3HHZ - chains N and R of the 11 polymer chains in the assembly; structure by X-ray diffraction, 3.50 A resolution.

Chain N:
Protein: Nucleoprotein
From: Vesicular stomatitis Indiana virus
UniProtKB: Q77E03 (NCAP_VSIVN); residue numbers follow UniProt; this construct covers 2-422
Sequence (421 residues; numbered 2 to 422; the number before each row is that of its first residue):
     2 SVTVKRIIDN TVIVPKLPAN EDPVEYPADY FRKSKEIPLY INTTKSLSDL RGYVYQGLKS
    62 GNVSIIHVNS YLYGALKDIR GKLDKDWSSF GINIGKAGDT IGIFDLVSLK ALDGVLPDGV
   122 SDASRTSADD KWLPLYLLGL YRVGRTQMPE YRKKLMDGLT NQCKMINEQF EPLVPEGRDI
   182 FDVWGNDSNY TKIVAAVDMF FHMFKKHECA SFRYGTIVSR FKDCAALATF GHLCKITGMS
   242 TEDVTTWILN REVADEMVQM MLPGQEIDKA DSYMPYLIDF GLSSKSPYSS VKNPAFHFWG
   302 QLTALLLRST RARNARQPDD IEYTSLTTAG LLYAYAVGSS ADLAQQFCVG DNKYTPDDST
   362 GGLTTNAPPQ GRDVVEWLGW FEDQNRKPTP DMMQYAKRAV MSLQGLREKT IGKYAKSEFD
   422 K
UniProt features mapped onto this chain:
  - binding site (RNA): Arg143, Tyr152, Lys206, Arg214, Lys286, Arg317, Arg408
  - mutagenesis: Ser290 (S290W: Loss of RNA-binding)

Chain R:
Molecule: 45-nt RNA strand
From: Escherichia coli
Sequence (45 nucleotides; row label = number of the first residue in the row):
     1 UUUUUUUUUU UUUUUUUUUU UUUUUUUUUU UUUUUUUUUU UUUUU

How chain N and chain R interact:
Residue-residue contacts (30; chain N residue first):
  Asp23(N) with U36(R), base contact
  Arg143(N) with U44(R), salt bridge to the phosphate; U45(R), salt bridge to the phosphate
  Arg146(N) with U43(R), hydrogen bond to the base; U44(R), hydrogen bond to the base
  Met149(N) with U42(R), sugar contact
  Lys155(N) with U44(R), salt bridge to the phosphate
  Ile218(N) with U44(R), base contact
  Val219(N) with U44(R), base contact
  Asp224(N) with U38(R), hydrogen bond to the sugar; U39(R), phosphate contact; U40(R), phosphate contact
  Cys225(N) with U40(R), hydrogen bond to the phosphate
  Ala226(N) with U40(R), hydrogen bond to the phosphate; U41(R), phosphate contact
  Ser285(N) with U38(R), hydrogen bond to the sugar
  Lys286(N) with U39(R), phosphate contact
  Ser287(N) with U39(R), phosphate contact
  Ser290(N) with U39(R), hydrogen bond to the phosphate; U40(R), phosphate contact
  Ser291(N) with U40(R), hydrogen bond to the phosphate
  Val292(N) with U39(R), base contact; U40(R), phosphate contact
  Arg312(N) with U41(R), base contact
  Asn315(N) with U41(R), sugar contact
  Arg317(N) with U40(R), sugar contact; U41(R), salt bridge to the phosphate
  Arg408(N) with U41(R), sugar contact; U42(R), base contact; U43(R), salt bridge to the phosphate
Also at the interface, not in a pair above, chain N (22 interface residues in all): Asp158, Ile279

In short:
The interface between chain N and chain R involves 22 residues on one side and 9 on the other, with 8 hydrogen
bonds and 5 salt bridges. Polar contacts include Arg146(N)-U43(R), Arg146(N)-U44(R) and Asp224(N)-U38(R).
Chain N is Nucleoprotein (Vesicular stomatitis Indiana virus) and chain R is a 45-nt RNA strand (Escherichia
coli); the structure, Complex of the vesicular stomatitis virus nucleocapsid and the nucleocapsid-binding
domain of the phosphoprotein, was determined by X-ray diffraction (same publication as 3HHW).
